Entry 9BPA (electron microscopy, 3.21 A resolution); this record covers chains A and C of the 4 polymer chains in the assembly.

Chain A (and C):
Protein: DNA polymerase theta
Organism: Homo sapiens
Notes: EC 2.7.7.7; chain C of this document is another copy of the same molecule, construct and numbering; everything in this record applies to it too
Reference sequence: O75417 (DPOLQ_HUMAN); numbering as in UniProt (aligned over 1-894)
Chain sequence (894 residues; each row starts with the number of its first residue):
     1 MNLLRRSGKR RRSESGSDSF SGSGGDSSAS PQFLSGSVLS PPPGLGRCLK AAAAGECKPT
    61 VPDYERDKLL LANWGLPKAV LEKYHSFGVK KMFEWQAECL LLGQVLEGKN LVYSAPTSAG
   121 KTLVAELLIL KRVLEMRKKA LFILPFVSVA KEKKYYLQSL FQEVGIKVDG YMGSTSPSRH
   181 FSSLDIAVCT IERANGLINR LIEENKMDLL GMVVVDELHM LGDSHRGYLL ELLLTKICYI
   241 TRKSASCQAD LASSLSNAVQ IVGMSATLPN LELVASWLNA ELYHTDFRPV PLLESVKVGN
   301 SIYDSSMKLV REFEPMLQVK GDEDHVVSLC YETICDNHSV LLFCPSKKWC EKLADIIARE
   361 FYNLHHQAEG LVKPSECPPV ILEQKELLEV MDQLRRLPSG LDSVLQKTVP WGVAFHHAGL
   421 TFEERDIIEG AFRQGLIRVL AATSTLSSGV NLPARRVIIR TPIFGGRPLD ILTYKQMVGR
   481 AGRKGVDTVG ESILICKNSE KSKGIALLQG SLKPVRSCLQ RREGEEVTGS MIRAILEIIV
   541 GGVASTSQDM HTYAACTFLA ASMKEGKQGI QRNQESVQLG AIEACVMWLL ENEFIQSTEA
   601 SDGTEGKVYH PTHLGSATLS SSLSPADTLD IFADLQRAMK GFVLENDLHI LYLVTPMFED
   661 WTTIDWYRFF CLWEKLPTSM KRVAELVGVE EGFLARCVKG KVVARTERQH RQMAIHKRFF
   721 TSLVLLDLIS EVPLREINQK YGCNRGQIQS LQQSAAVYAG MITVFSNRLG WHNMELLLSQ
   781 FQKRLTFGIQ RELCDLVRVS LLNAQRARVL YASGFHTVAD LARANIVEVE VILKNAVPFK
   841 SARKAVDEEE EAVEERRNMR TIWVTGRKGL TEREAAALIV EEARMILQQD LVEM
Not modelled in the structure: 1-67, 247-255, 320-323, 369-382, 520-526, 564-579, 599-606, 702-708, 839-858, 892-894
Curated features (UniProtKB/Swiss-Prot):
  - motif: D216 to H219 (DEAH box)
  - binding site (ATP): Q96, A115 to T122
  - mutagenesis: K121 (K121M: Abolished ATPase activity)
Ligand contacts: WCN ((4P)-N-{5-[(4-chlorophenyl)methoxy]-1,3,4-thiadiazol-2-yl}-4-(2-methoxyphenyl)pyridine-3-carboxamide): Y171, G173, S174, H180, F181, E192, R193, G196, L197, R200, L201, E204, K206, S620, S621, S622, V757, G760, M761, V764, Q782
What the authors report for this chain:
  - binding site for WCN: Y171, G173, S174, H180, F181, R193, G196, R200, L201, E204, K206, S620, S621, S622, V757, G760, M761, V764

How chain A and chain C interact:
Residue-residue contacts (43; chain A residue first):
  M639(A) - F642(C)
  M639(A) - V643(C)
  M639(A) - L644(C)  hydrogen bond (backbone-backbone)
  M639(A) - E645(C)
  K640(A) - F642(C)
  K640(A) - V643(C)
  K640(A) - E645(C)  salt bridge
  K640(A) - R682(C)
  G641(A) - F642(C)
  F642(A) - M639(C)
  F642(A) - K640(C)
  F642(A) - G641(C)
  F642(A) - F642(C)  hydrogen bond (backbone-backbone)
  F642(A) - L644(C)  hydrophobic
  V643(A) - M639(C)
  V643(A) - K640(C)
  L644(A) - M639(C)  hydrogen bond (backbone-backbone)
  L644(A) - F642(C)  hydrophobic
  L644(A) - N773(C)  hydrogen bond (backbone-side chain)
  L644(A) - M774(C)  hydrophobic
  L644(A) - L777(C)  hydrophobic
  E645(A) - M639(C)
  E645(A) - K640(C)  salt bridge
  N646(A) - N773(C)  hydrogen bond (backbone-side chain)
  D647(A) - N773(C)  hydrogen bond
  I650(A) - N773(C)
  R682(A) - K640(C)
  H772(A) - R791(C)
  N773(A) - L644(C)  hydrogen bond (side chain-backbone)
  N773(A) - N646(C)  hydrogen bond (side chain-backbone)
  N773(A) - D647(C)  hydrogen bond
  N773(A) - I650(C)
  N773(A) - L777(C)
  N773(A) - R791(C)  hydrogen bond
  M774(A) - L644(C)  hydrophobic
  L776(A) - L776(C)
  L776(A) - L777(C)  hydrophobic
  L777(A) - L644(C)  hydrophobic
  L777(A) - N773(C)
  L777(A) - L776(C)  hydrophobic
  R791(A) - H772(C)
  R791(A) - N773(C)  hydrogen bond
  L891(A) - L891(C)  hydrophobic
Interface residues without a listed pair, chain A (19 interface residues in all): L686
Interface residues without a listed pair, chain C (19 interface residues in all): L686

In short:
Chain A and chain C each contribute 19 residues to their interface; the contacts include 11 hydrogen bonds and
2 salt bridges. Polar contacts include K640(A)-E645(C), L644(A)-N773(C) and N646(A)-N773(C). Bound to chain A:
compound WCN. The paper reports a binding site for WCN at Y171(A), G173(A) and S174(A) among others.
Chain A and chain C are both DNA polymerase theta (Homo sapiens); the structure, Human DNA polymerase theta
helicase domain in complex with inhibitor AB25583, tetramer form, was determined by electron microscopy (same
publication as 9BP9).
